2EWM - chains A and B; structure by X-ray diffraction, 2.40 A resolution.

# Chain A (and B)
Protein: (S)-1-Phenylethanol dehydrogenase
Notes: chain B of this document is another copy of the same molecule, construct and numbering; everything in this record applies to it too
Amino-acid sequence (249 residues; numbered 1 to 249; the number before each row is that of its first residue):
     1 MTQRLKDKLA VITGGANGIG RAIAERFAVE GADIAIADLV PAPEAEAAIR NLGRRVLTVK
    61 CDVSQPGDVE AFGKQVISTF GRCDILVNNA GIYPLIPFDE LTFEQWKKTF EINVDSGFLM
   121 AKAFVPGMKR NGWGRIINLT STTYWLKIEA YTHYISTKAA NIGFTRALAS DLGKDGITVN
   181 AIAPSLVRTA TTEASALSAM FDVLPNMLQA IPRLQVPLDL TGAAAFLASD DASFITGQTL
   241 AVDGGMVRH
Unresolved in the structure: 1, 193-207 (chain B: 1-2)
Ligand contacts: NAD (nicotinamide-adenine-dinucleotide): Gly14, Ala16, Asn17, Gly18, Ile19, Gly20, Ala37, Asp38, Leu39, Val40, Cys61, Asp62, Val63, Ser64, Asn89, Ala90, Gly91, Ile92, Tyr93, Ile112, Leu139, Thr140, Ser141, Tyr154, Lys158, Pro184, Ser185, Leu186, Val187, Thr189, Thr191, Thr192

# How chain A and chain B interact
Pairs across the interface - 58 pairs, chain A then chain B:
  Arg26(A) - Asp231(B)  salt bridge
  Arg166(A) - Arg248(B)  hydrogen bond (backbone-side chain)
  Arg166(A) - His249(B)  hydrogen bond (side chain-backbone)
  Ala169(A) - Ala210(B)
  Ser170(A) - Arg248(B)  hydrogen bond
  Gly173(A) - Ala210(B)
  Gly173(A) - Ile211(B)
  Lys174(A) - Ala210(B)
  Lys174(A) - Pro212(B)
  Gln209(A) - Phe234(B)
  Ala210(A) - Ala169(B)
  Ala210(A) - Ser170(B)
  Ala210(A) - Gly173(B)
  Ala210(A) - Lys174(B)
  Ile211(A) - Gly173(B)
  Ile211(A) - Ser233(B)
  Ile211(A) - Thr236(B)
  Pro212(A) - Lys174(B)
  Arg213(A) - Phe234(B)
  Gln215(A) - Phe234(B)
  Asp219(A) - Phe234(B)
  Gly222(A) - Phe226(B)
  Gly222(A) - Asp231(B)
  Ala223(A) - Phe226(B)  hydrophobic
  Phe226(A) - Gly222(B)
  Phe226(A) - Ala223(B)  hydrophobic
  Phe226(A) - Phe226(B)  hydrophobic
  Asp231(A) - Arg26(B)  salt bridge
  Asp231(A) - Gly222(B)
  Asp231(A) - Ala223(B)
  Ser233(A) - Ile211(B)
  Phe234(A) - Gln209(B)
  Phe234(A) - Arg213(B)
  Phe234(A) - Gln215(B)
  Phe234(A) - Asp219(B)
  Phe234(A) - Asp243(B)
  Phe234(A) - Gly244(B)  hydrogen bond (backbone-backbone)
  Ile235(A) - Val242(B)  hydrophobic
  Thr236(A) - Ala210(B)
  Thr236(A) - Ile211(B)
  Thr236(A) - Gly244(B)
  Thr236(A) - Gly245(B)
  Gly237(A) - Arg248(B)
  Gln238(A) - Ala241(B)
  Gln238(A) - Val247(B)
  Gln238(A) - His249(B)
  Ala241(A) - Gln238(B)
  Val242(A) - Ile235(B)  hydrophobic
  Asp243(A) - Phe234(B)
  Gly244(A) - Phe234(B)  hydrogen bond (backbone-backbone)
  Gly244(A) - Thr236(B)
  Gly245(A) - Thr236(B)
  Val247(A) - Gln238(B)  hydrogen bond (backbone-side chain)
  Arg248(A) - Arg166(B)  hydrogen bond (side chain-backbone)
  Arg248(A) - Ser170(B)  hydrogen bond
  His249(A) - Arg166(B)  hydrogen bond (backbone-side chain)
  His249(A) - Gln238(B)
  His249(A) - His249(B)  hydrogen bond (side chain-backbone)
Also at the interface, not in a pair above, chain A (33 interface residues in all): Arg4, Leu240
Also at the interface, not in a pair above, chain B (33 interface residues in all): Thr178, Gly237, Leu240

# Overview
The chain A/chain B interface involves 33 residues from each chain, with 10 hydrogen bonds and 2 salt bridges.
Polar pairs include Arg26(A)-Asp231(B), Arg166(A)-Arg248(B) and Arg166(A)-His249(B). Bound to chain A: NAD.
Chain A and chain B are both (S)-1-Phenylethanol dehydrogenase; the structure, Crystal Structure of the
(S)-Specific 1-Phenylethanol Dehydrogenase of the Denitrifying Bacterium Strain EbN1, was determined by X-ray
diffraction (same publication as 2EW8).
